PDB entry 8CBL | electron microscopy, 2.79 A resolution | chains A and B of the 7 polymer chains in the assembly

[Chain A (and B)]
Protein: 3-hydroxyacyl-CoA dehydrogenase type-2
From: Homo sapiens
Notes: EC 1.1.1.35, 1.1.1.62, 1.1.1.239, 1.1.1.178, 1.1.1.53, 1.1.1.159; chain B of this document is another copy of the same molecule, construct and numbering; everything in this record applies to it too
UniProt: Q99714 (HCD2_HUMAN); numbering as in UniProt (aligned over 1-261)
Amino-acid sequence (261 residues; row label = number of the first residue in the row):
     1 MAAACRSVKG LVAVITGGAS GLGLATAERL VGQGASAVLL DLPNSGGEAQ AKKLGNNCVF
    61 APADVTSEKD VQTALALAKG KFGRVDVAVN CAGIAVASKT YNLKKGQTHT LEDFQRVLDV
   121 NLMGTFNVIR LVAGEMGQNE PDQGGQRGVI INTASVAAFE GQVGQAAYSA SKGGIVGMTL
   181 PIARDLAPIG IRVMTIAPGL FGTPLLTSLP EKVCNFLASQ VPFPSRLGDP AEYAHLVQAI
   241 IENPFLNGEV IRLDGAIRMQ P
Disordered / not traced: 1-6
UniProt features mapped onto this chain:
  - active site: Tyr168 (Proton acceptor)
  - binding site (NAD(+)): Ser20, Leu22, Asp41, Asp64, Val65, Cys91, Tyr168, Lys172, Phe201, Thr203
  - binding site (substrate): Ser155
  - modified residue: Ala2 (N-acetylalanine), Lys53 (N6-acetyllysine), Lys69 (N6-acetyllysine), Lys99 (N6-acetyllysine), Lys105 (N6-acetyllysine), Lys212 (N6-acetyllysine)
  - natural variant: Val12 (V12L: In HSD10MD), Val65 (V65A: In HSD10MD; uncertain significance), Asp86 (D86G: In HSD10MD), Leu122 (L122V: In HSD10MD), Arg130 (R130C: In HSD10MD), Gln165 (Q165H: In HSD10MD), Val176 (V176M: In HSD10MD), Pro210 (P210S: In HSD10MD), Lys212 (K212E: In HSD10MD), Arg226 (R226Q: In HSD10MD), Asn247 (N247S: In HSD10MD), Glu249 (E249Q: In HSD10MD)
  - mutagenesis: Ser20 (S20F: Decreased dehydrogenase activity. Does not affect mitochondrial tRNA 5'-end processing. Does not affect tRNA methylation), Lys172 (K172A: Abolishes dehydrogenase activity. Does not affect mitochondrial tRNA 5'-end processing. Does not affect tRNA methylation. Does not affect homotetramerization)
Small-molecule neighbours: NAD (nicotinamide-adenine-dinucleotide): Gly17, Ala19, Ser20, Gly21, Leu22, Leu40, Asp41, Leu42, Ser45, Ala63, Asp64, Val65, Thr66, Cys91, Ala92, Gly93, Ile94, Val120, Thr153, Ala154, Ser155, Tyr168, Lys172, Pro198, Gly199, Leu200, Phe201, Thr203, Pro204, Leu205, Leu206

[Interface between chain A and chain B]
Pairs across the interface (86):
  Thr100(A) - Phe126(B)
  Thr100(A) - Ile182(B)
  Thr100(A) - Asp185(B)  hydrogen bond
  Tyr101(A) - Ala133(B)
  Tyr101(A) - Gly134(B)
  Tyr101(A) - Gln138(B)
  Tyr101(A) - Ile189(B)  hydrophobic
  Leu103(A) - Gly137(B)
  Leu103(A) - Arg147(B)
  Thr108(A) - Arg130(B)
  His109(A) - Phe126(B)
  His109(A) - Arg130(B)  hydrogen bond (backbone-side chain)
  Leu111(A) - Met123(B)  hydrophobic
  Leu111(A) - Asn127(B)
  Leu111(A) - Arg130(B)
  Phe114(A) - Leu122(B)
  Phe114(A) - Met123(B)  hydrophobic
  Phe114(A) - Phe126(B)  hydrophobic
  Gln115(A) - Asp119(B)
  Gln115(A) - Met123(B)
  Leu118(A) - Leu122(B)  hydrophobic
  Leu122(A) - Leu118(B)  hydrophobic
  Met123(A) - Leu111(B)  hydrophobic
  Met123(A) - Phe114(B)  hydrophobic
  Phe126(A) - Thr100(B)
  Phe126(A) - His109(B)
  Phe126(A) - Phe114(B)  hydrophobic
  Asn127(A) - Leu111(B)
  Arg130(A) - Thr100(B)
  Arg130(A) - Thr108(B)
  Arg130(A) - His109(B)  hydrogen bond (side chain-backbone)
  Arg130(A) - Leu111(B)
  Ala133(A) - Tyr101(B)
  Gly134(A) - Tyr101(B)
  Gly137(A) - Leu103(B)
  Gln138(A) - Tyr101(B)  hydrogen bond
  Ala158(A) - Gly177(B)
  Phe159(A) - Leu180(B)
  Glu160(A) - Leu180(B)
  Gly161(A) - Pro181(B)
  Gly161(A) - Arg184(B)  hydrogen bond (backbone-side chain)
  Gln162(A) - Arg184(B)
  Val163(A) - Arg184(B)
  Val163(A) - Asp185(B)
  Gly164(A) - Asp185(B)  hydrogen bond (backbone-side chain)
  Ala166(A) - Met178(B)
  Ala166(A) - Ile182(B)  hydrophobic
  Ser169(A) - Gly177(B)
  Ser169(A) - Pro181(B)
  Ala170(A) - Gly174(B)
  Ala170(A) - Met178(B)  hydrophobic
  Gly173(A) - Gly173(B)
  Gly173(A) - Gly174(B)
  Gly174(A) - Ala170(B)
  Gly174(A) - Gly173(B)
  Gly174(A) - Gly174(B)
  Gly177(A) - Ala157(B)
  Gly177(A) - Ala158(B)
  Gly177(A) - Ser169(B)
  Met178(A) - Ala166(B)
  Met178(A) - Ala170(B)  hydrophobic
  Leu180(A) - Phe159(B)
  Leu180(A) - Glu160(B)
  Leu180(A) - Gly161(B)
  Pro181(A) - Gly161(B)
  Pro181(A) - Gln162(B)
  Pro181(A) - Ala166(B)  hydrophobic
  Pro181(A) - Ser169(B)
  Ile182(A) - Thr100(B)
  Ile182(A) - Ala166(B)  hydrophobic
  Arg184(A) - Gly161(B)  hydrogen bond (side chain-backbone)
  Arg184(A) - Gln162(B)
  Arg184(A) - Val163(B)
  Arg184(A) - Met259(B)  hydrogen bond (side chain-backbone)
  Arg184(A) - Gln260(B)
  Arg184(A) - Pro261(B)
  Asp185(A) - Lys99(B)
  Asp185(A) - Thr100(B)  hydrogen bond (side chain-backbone)
  Asp185(A) - Val163(B)
  Asp185(A) - Gly164(B)  hydrogen bond (side chain-backbone)
  Leu186(A) - Tyr101(B)  hydrophobic
  Ile189(A) - Tyr101(B)  hydrophobic
  Ile189(A) - Leu103(B)  hydrophobic
  Met259(A) - Arg184(B)  hydrogen bond (backbone-side chain)
  Gln260(A) - Arg184(B)
  Pro261(A) - Arg184(B)
Other interface residues (no listed pair), chain A (48 interface residues in all): Thr66, Lys99, Ile129, Arg147, Ala157, Gln165
Other interface residues (no listed pair), chain B (49 interface residues in all): Thr66, Ser98, Ile129, Gln165, Leu186

[In short]
48 residues of chain A face 49 of chain B across their interface; the contacts include 11 hydrogen bonds.
Among the polar pairs are Thr100(A)-Asp185(B), His109(A)-Arg130(B) and Gln138(A)-Tyr101(B). Chain A binds NAD.
Chain A and chain B are both 3-hydroxyacyl-CoA dehydrogenase type-2 (Homo sapiens); the structure, Structure
of human mitochondrial RNase Z in complex with mitochondrial pre-tRNA-His(0,Ser), was determined by electron
microscopy (same publication as 8CBK, 8CBM and 8CBO).
